Entry 7HPE (X-ray diffraction, 2.02 A resolution); this record covers chains A and B.

[Chain A]
Name: Serine protease subunit NS2B
From: Zika virus
UniProt: Q32ZE1 (POLG_ZIKV); residues 46-89 here correspond to UniProt positions 1414-1457 (UniProt number = residue number + 1368)
Chain sequence (46 residues; row label = number of the first residue in the row):
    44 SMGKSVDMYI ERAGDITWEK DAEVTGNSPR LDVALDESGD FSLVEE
Not modelled in the structure: 44-49, 89
Construct notes: expression tag (44-45)

[Chain B]
Name: Serine protease NS3
From: Zika virus
Notes: EC 3.4.21.91, 3.6.1.15, 3.6.4.13
UniProt: Q32ZE1 (POLG_ZIKV); residues 11-177 here correspond to UniProt positions 1509-1675 (UniProt number = residue number + 1498)
Chain sequence (168 residues; each row starts with the number of its first residue):
    10 MKEVKKGETT DGVYRVMTRR LLGSTQVGVG VMQEGVFHTM WHVTKGAALR SGEGRLDPYW
    70 GDVKQDLVSY CGPWKLDAAW DGLSEVQLLA VPPGERAKNI QTLPGIFKTK DGDIGAVALD
   130 YPAGTSGSPI LDKCGRVIGL YGNGVVIKNG SYVSAITQGK REEETPVE
Not modelled in the structure: 10-15, 172-177
Construct notes: initiating methionine (10); conflict K107 (Arg1605 in Q32ZE1)
UniProt features mapped onto this chain:
  - active site (Charge relay system): H51, D75, S135
Small-molecule neighbours: A1BGU (N-(1-methyl-1H-pyrazol-4-yl)-2-[(propan-2-yl)amino]-1H-1,3-benzimidazole-6-carboxamide): H51, D75, D129, Y130, P131, A132, S135, G151, N152, V155, G159, S160, Y161

[How chain A and chain B interact]
Contacting residue pairs - 94 pairs, chain A then chain B:
  M51(A) - M26(B)
  M51(A) - V36(B)  hydrophobic
  M51(A) - V52(B)
  M51(A) - T53(B)
  M51(A) - L58(B)  hydrophobic
  M51(A) - R59(B)  hydrogen bond (backbone-backbone)
  Y52(A) - R24(B)
  Y52(A) - V25(B)
  Y52(A) - M26(B)  hydrogen bond (backbone-backbone)
  Y52(A) - R28(B)  hydrogen bond
  Y52(A) - S33(B)
  Y52(A) - R59(B)
  I53(A) - Y23(B)  hydrophobic
  I53(A) - R24(B)
  I53(A) - M41(B)  hydrophobic
  I53(A) - F46(B)  hydrophobic
  I53(A) - R59(B)  hydrogen bond (backbone-backbone)
  I53(A) - S60(B)
  I53(A) - L65(B)  hydrophobic
  E54(A) - Y23(B)
  E54(A) - R24(B)  hydrogen bond (backbone-backbone)
  R55(A) - E17(B)
  R55(A) - T19(B)
  R55(A) - D20(B)  hydrogen bond (side chain-backbone)
  R55(A) - G21(B)
  R55(A) - V22(B)
  R55(A) - Y23(B)
  A56(A) - V22(B)  hydrogen bond (backbone-backbone)
  A56(A) - R24(B)
  A56(A) - V100(B)  hydrophobic
  A56(A) - A106(B)
  G57(A) - G21(B)
  G57(A) - V22(B)  hydrogen bond (backbone-backbone)
  D58(A) - L98(B)
  I59(A) - G21(B)
  I59(A) - V22(B)
  I59(A) - V40(B)  hydrophobic
  I59(A) - L98(B)  hydrophobic
  I59(A) - L140(B)  hydrophobic
  I59(A) - G144(B)
  I59(A) - V146(B)  hydrophobic
  T60(A) - N108(B)  hydrogen bond (backbone-side chain)
  T60(A) - L140(B)
  W61(A) - E94(B)
  W61(A) - V95(B)
  W61(A) - Q96(B)
  W61(A) - Q110(B)
  W61(A) - L140(B)
  W61(A) - D141(B)
  W61(A) - K142(B)
  E62(A) - Q96(B)  hydrogen bond (backbone-side chain)
  E62(A) - N108(B)
  A65(A) - Q96(B)
  A65(A) - N108(B)
  E66(A) - I109(B)
  E66(A) - Q110(B)  hydrogen bond (backbone-backbone)
  V67(A) - E94(B)
  V67(A) - Q110(B)
  T68(A) - I109(B)
  T68(A) - Q110(B)  hydrogen bond (backbone-backbone)
  T68(A) - T111(B)  hydrogen bond (backbone-side chain)
  T68(A) - L128(B)
  G69(A) - T111(B)  hydrogen bond (backbone-side chain)
  N70(A) - L112(B)
  N70(A) - A127(B)
  S71(A) - L112(B)  hydrogen bond (side chain-backbone)
  S71(A) - P113(B)
  S71(A) - G114(B)
  P72(A) - G114(B)
  P72(A) - I115(B)  hydrogen bond (backbone-backbone)
  P72(A) - A127(B)
  R73(A) - I115(B)
  R73(A) - K117(B)
  L74(A) - I115(B)  hydrogen bond (backbone-backbone)
  L74(A) - F116(B)
  L74(A) - K117(B)  hydrogen bond (backbone-backbone)
  L74(A) - I156(B)  hydrophobic
  D75(A) - K117(B)
  V76(A) - F116(B)  hydrophobic
  V76(A) - K117(B)  hydrogen bond (backbone-backbone)
  V76(A) - T118(B)
  L78(A) - K73(B)
  D79(A) - K73(B)
  E80(A) - K73(B)
  S81(A) - V72(B)
  G82(A) - V72(B)
  G82(A) - K73(B)
  G82(A) - N152(B)  hydrogen bond (backbone-side chain)
  F84(A) - N152(B)
  F84(A) - G153(B)
  F84(A) - V154(B)
  S85(A) - V154(B)
  L86(A) - V154(B)
  L86(A) - V155(B)
Also at the interface, not in a pair above, chain A (34 interface residues in all): D50, E88
Also at the interface, not in a pair above, chain B (59 interface residues in all): T27, A57, I123, P138, K157, V162, A164

[In short]
Chain A and chain B form an interface of 34 and 59 residues respectively; the contacts include 20 hydrogen
bonds. Polar contacts include Y52(A)-R28(B), R55(A)-D20(B) and T60(A)-N108(B). Chain B binds compound A1BGU.
UniProt lists 3 active-site residues on chain B.
Here chain A is Serine protease subunit NS2B and chain B is Serine protease NS3, both from Zika virus. Entry
7HPE (PanDDA analysis group deposition -- Crystal Structure of ZIKV NS2B-NS3 protease in complex with
ASAP-0015259-001) was determined by X-ray diffraction.
